PDB entry 9F04 | electron microscopy, 4.10 A resolution (low resolution: residue-level contacts below are approximate; hydrogen-bond / salt-bridge calls are withheld) | chains F and B of the 8 polymer chains in the assembly

== Chain F ==
Molecule: Major tail sheath protein
From: Staphylococcus phage 812
UniProt: A0A0U1WZ79 (A0A0U1WZ79_9CAUD); numbering as in UniProt (aligned over 1-587)
Sequence (587 residues; row label = number of the first residue in the row):
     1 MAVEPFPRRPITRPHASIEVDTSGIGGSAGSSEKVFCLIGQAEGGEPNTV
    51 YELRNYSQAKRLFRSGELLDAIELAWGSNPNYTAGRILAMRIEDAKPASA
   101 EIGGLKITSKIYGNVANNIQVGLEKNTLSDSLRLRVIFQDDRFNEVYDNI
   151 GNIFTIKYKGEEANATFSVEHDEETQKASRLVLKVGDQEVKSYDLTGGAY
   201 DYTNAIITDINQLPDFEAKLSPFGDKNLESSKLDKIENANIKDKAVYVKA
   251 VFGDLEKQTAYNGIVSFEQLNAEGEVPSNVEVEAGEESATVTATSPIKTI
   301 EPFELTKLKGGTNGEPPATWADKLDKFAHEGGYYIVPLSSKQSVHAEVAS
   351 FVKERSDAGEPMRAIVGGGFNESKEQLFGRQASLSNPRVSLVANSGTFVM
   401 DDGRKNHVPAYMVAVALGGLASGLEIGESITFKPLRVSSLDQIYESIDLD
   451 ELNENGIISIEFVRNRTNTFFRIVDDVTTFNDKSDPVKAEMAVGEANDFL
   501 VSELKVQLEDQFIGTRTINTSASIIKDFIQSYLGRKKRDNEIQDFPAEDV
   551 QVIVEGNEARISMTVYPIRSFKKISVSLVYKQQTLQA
Not modelled in the structure: 1-11, 19-31, 271-297, 583-587

== Chain B ==
Molecule: Capsid protein
From: Staphylococcus phage 812
UniProt: A1YTP2 (A1YTP2_9CAUD); residues 1-142 here = UniProt positions 1-142
Sequence (142 residues; each row starts with the number of its first residue):
     1 MASEAKQTVHTGNTVLLMIKGKPVGRAQSASGQREYGTTGVYEIGSIMPQ
    51 EHVYLRYEGTITVERLRMKKENFADLGYASLGEEILKKDIIDILVVDNLT
   101 KQVIISYHGCSANNYNETWQTNEIVTEEIEFSYLTASDKART
Not modelled in the structure: 1, 141-142

== Chain F / chain B interface ==
Contacting residue pairs - 18 pairs, chain F then chain B:
  Gln511(F) with Lys20(B); Gly21(B)
  Arg516(F) with Gly21(B); Lys22(B); Pro23(B)
  Asn519(F) with Lys101(B)
  Ser521(F) with Lys101(B)
  Ser523(F) with Val103(B)
  Ile524(F) with Met18(B)
  Asp527(F) with Asp92(B); Leu94(B); Ser106(B); His108(B)
  Gln530(F) with Lys139(B)
  Ser531(F) with Asp92(B); His108(B)
  Arg538(F) with Leu134(B)
  Ala547(F) with Lys139(B)
Other interface residues (no listed pair), chain F (12 interface residues in all): Lys526
Other interface residues (no listed pair), chain B (16 interface residues in all): Thr100, Gln102, Ala140

== In short ==
12 residues of chain F face 16 of chain B across their interface.
Chain F is Major tail sheath protein and chain B is Capsid protein, both from Staphylococcus phage 812; the
structure, Cryo-EM structure of Staphylococcus aureus bacteriophage phi812 tail in the pre-contraction state -
tube and sheath ..., was determined by electron microscopy.
